7JG2 - chains A and D of the 6 polymer chains in the assembly; structure by electron microscopy, 3.30 A resolution.

== Chain A (and D) ==
Name: Igh protein
From: Mus musculus
Notes: chain D of this document is another copy of the same molecule, construct and numbering; everything in this record applies to it too
UniProt: Q99M22 (Q99M22_MOUSE); residues 113-467 here correspond to UniProt positions 125-479 (UniProt number = residue number + 12)
Sequence (355 residues; numbered 113 to 467; the number before each row is that of its first residue):
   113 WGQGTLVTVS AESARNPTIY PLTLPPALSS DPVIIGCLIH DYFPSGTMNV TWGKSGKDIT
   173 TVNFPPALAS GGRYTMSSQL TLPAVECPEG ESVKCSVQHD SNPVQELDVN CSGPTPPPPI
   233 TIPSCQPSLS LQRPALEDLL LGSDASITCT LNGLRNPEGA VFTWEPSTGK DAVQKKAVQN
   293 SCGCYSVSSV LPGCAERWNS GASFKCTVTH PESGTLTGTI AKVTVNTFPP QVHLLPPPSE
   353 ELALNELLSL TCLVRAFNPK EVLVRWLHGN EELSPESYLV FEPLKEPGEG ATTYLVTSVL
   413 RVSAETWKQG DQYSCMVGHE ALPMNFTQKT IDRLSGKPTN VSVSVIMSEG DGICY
Disordered / not traced: 113-236
Cystine bridges: Cys237-Cys296, Cys261-Cys318, Cys364-Cys427
Glycans and other covalent adducts: N-acetylglucosamine (NAG) linked to Asn437

== Chain A / chain D interface ==
Residue-residue contacts (7; chain A residue first):
  Glu461(A) - Ser351(D)
  Glu461(A) - Leu354(D)
  Glu461(A) - Ala355(D)
  Asp463(A) - Lys449(D)  salt bridge
  Asp463(A) - Pro450(D)
  Gly464(A) - Ser351(D)
  Ile465(A) - Ser351(D)  hydrogen bond (backbone-side chain)
Interface residues without a listed pair, chain A (5 interface residues in all): Tyr467
Interface residues without a listed pair, chain D (7 interface residues in all): Pro350, Glu352

== In short ==
Chain A and chain D form an interface of 5 and 7 residues respectively, with 1 hydrogen bond and 1 salt
bridge. Polar contacts include Asp463(A)-Lys449(D) and Ile465(A)-Ser351(D). Covalently linked
N-acetylglucosamine: at Asn437(A).
Chain A and chain D are both Igh protein (Mus musculus); the structure, Secretory Immunoglobin A (SIgA), was
determined by electron microscopy (same publication as 7JG1).
